PDB entry 5UH8 | X-ray diffraction, 4.18 A resolution (low resolution: residue-level contacts below are approximate; hydrogen-bond / salt-bridge calls are withheld) | chains C and G of the 9 polymer chains in the assembly

# Chain C
Molecule: DNA-directed RNA polymerase subunit beta
From: Mycobacterium tuberculosis (strain ATCC 25618 / H37Rv)
Notes: EC 2.7.7.6
Reference sequence: P9WGY9 (RPOB_MYCTU); numbering as in UniProt (aligned over 1-1178)
Amino-acid sequence (1178 residues; numbered 1 to 1178; the number before each row is that of its first residue):
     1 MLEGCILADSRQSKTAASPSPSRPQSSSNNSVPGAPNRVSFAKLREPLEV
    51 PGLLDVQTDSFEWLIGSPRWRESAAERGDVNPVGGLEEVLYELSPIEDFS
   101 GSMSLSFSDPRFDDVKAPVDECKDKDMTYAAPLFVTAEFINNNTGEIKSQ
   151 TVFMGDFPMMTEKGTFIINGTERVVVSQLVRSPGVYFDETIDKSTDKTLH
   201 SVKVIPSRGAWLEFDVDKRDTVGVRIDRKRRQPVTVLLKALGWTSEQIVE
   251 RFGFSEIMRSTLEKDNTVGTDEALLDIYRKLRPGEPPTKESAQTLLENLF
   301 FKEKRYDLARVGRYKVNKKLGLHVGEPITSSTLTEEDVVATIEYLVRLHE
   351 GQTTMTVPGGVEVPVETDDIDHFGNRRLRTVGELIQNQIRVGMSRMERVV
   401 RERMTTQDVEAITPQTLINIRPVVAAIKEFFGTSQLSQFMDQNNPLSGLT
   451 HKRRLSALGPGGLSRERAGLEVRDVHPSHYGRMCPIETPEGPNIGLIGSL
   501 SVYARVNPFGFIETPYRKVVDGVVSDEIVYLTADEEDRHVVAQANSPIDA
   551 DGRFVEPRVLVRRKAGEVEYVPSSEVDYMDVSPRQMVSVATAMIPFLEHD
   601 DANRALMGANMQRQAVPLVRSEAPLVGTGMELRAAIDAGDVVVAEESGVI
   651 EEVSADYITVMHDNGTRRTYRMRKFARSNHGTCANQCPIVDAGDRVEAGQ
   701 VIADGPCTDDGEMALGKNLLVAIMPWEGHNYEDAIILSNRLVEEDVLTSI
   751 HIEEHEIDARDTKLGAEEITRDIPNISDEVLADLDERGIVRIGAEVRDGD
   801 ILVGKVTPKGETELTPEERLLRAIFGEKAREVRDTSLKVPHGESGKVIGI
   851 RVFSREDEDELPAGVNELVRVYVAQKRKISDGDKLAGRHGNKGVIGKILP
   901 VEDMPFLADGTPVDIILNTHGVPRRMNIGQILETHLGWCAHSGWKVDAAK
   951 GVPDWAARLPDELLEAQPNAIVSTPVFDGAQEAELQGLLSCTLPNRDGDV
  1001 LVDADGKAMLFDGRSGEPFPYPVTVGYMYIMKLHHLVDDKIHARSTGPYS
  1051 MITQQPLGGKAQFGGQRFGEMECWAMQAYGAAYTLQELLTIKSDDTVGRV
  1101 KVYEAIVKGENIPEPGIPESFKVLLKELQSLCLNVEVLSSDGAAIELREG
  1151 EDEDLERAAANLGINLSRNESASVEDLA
Disordered / not traced: 1-27, 1154-1178
UniProt features mapped onto this chain:
  - natural variant: Val-423 (V423A: In strain: vr1), Leu-436 (L436P: In strain: vr2), Ser-437 (S437T: In strain: vr3), Gln-438 to Asp-441 (sequence variant, change not given here; In strain: RJ49), Gln-438 (Q438L: In strain: vr4), Phe-439 (F439V: In strain: RJ37), Met-440 to Asn-443 (deletion: In strain: RJ55), Asp-441 (D441V: In strain: vr3), Leu-449 to Lys-452 (sequence variant, change not given here; In strain: RJ48), His-451 (H451D: In strain: vr5; H451L: In strain: SP28; H451N: In strain: vr6; H451P: In strain: vr8; H451Q: In strain: vr1; H451R: In strain: vr7), Ser-456 (S456L: In strain: vr11 and RJ37; S456Q: In strain: vr9; S456W: In strain: vr10), Leu-458 (L458P: In strain: vr12 and SP22)
  - mutagenesis: Glu-138 (E138R: Weakens interaction with TRCF and CarD), Ile-147 (I147A: Weakens interaction with TRCF and CarD), Lys-148 (K148A: Does not affect association with TRCF, but weakens interaction with CarD), Ser-149 (S149A: Does not affect association with TRCF, but weakens interaction with CarD)

# Chain G
Molecule: 16-nt DNA strand
Sequence (16 nucleotides; numbered 5 to 20; the number before each row is that of its first residue):
     5 CATCCGTGAGTCGAGG

# Interface between chain C and chain G
Residue-residue contacts (12):
  Arg-225(C) / DC8(G)
  Arg-230(C) / DC8(G)
  Phe-439(C) / DG20(G)
  Glu-466(C) / DA13(G)
  Gly-1059(C) / DA18(G)
  Lys-1060(C) / DA18(G)
  Ala-1061(C) / DG19(G)
  Gln-1066(C) / DG17(G)
  Arg-1067(C) / DC16(G)
  Arg-1067(C) / DG17(G)
  Gly-1069(C) / DC16(G)
  Met-1071(C) / DT15(G)
Interface residues without a listed pair, chain C (16 interface residues in all): Ser-194, Lys-218, Arg-677, Gly-1065, Glu-1072
Interface residues without a listed pair, chain G (11 interface residues in all): DA6, DT7, DG14

# In short
16 residues of chain C and 11 residues of chain G are in contact. From UniProt: 4 mutagenesis sites on chain
C.
Here chain C is DNA-directed RNA polymerase subunit beta (Mycobacterium tuberculosis (strain ATCC 25618 /
H37Rv)) and chain G is a 16-nt DNA strand. Entry 5UH8 (Crystal structure of Mycobacterium tuberculosis
transcription initiation complex containing 4nt RNA) was determined by X-ray diffraction together with 5UH5,
5UH6, 5UH9, 5UHA, 5UHB, 5UHC and 4 further entries from the same study.
